PDB entry 8SOG | X-ray diffraction, 1.13 A resolution | chain A

Chain A:
Molecule: Proteinase K
Organism: Parengyodontium album
Notes: EC 3.4.21.64
Reference sequence: P06873 (PRTK_PARAQ); residues 1-279 here correspond to UniProt positions 106-384 (UniProt number = residue number + 105)
Sequence (279 residues; row label = number of the first residue in the row):
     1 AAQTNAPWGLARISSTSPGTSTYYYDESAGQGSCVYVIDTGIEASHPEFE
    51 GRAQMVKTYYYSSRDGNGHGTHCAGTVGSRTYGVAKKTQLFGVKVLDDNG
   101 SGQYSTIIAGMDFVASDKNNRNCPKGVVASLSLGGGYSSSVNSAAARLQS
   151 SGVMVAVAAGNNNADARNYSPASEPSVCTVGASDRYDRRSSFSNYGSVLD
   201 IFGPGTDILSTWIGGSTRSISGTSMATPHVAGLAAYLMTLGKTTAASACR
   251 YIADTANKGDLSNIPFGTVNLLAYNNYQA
Differences from the reference sequence: conflict Asp-207 (Ser312 in P06873)
Disulfide bonds: Cys-34/Cys-123, Cys-178/Cys-249
Bound ions: Ca2+: Glu-174, Pro-175, Val-177, Thr-179, Val-198, Asp-200
Swiss-Prot annotation at these positions:
  - active site (Charge relay system): Asp-39, His-69, Ser-224
  - binding site (Ca(2+)): Thr-16, Pro-175, Val-177, Asp-200, Asp-260
What the authors report for this chain:
  - catalytic residues: Asp-39 (citing earlier work)
  - Ca2+ coordination: Pro-175, Val-177, Asp-200
  - conformationally variable residues: Val-177, Val-198, Asp-200

Summary:
Glu-174, Pro-175, Val-177, Thr-179, Val-198 and Asp-200 coordinate Ca2+. From UniProt: 3 active-site residues
and 5 Ca2+-binding residues. The paper reports the catalytic residue Asp-39; Ca2+ coordination by Pro-175,
Val-177 and Asp-200.
Chain A is Proteinase K (Parengyodontium album); the structure, Proteinase K Multiconformer Model at 313K, was
determined by X-ray diffraction, deposited together with 8SOU, 8SOV, 8SPL and 8SQV.
